PDB entry 7CG3 | electron microscopy, 5.10 A resolution (low resolution: residue-level contacts below are approximate; hydrogen-bond / salt-bridge calls are withheld) | chains B and C of the 6 polymer chains in the assembly

# Chain B (and C)
Molecule: Heat shock protein 104
Source organism: Chaetomium thermophilum var. coprophilum
Notes: chain C of this document is another copy of the same molecule, construct and numbering; everything in this record applies to it too
UniProt: A0A2Z6G185 (A0A2Z6G185_9PEZI); residues 2-764 here correspond to UniProt positions 164-926 (UniProt number = residue number + 162)
Amino-acid sequence (764 residues; row label = number of the first residue in the row):
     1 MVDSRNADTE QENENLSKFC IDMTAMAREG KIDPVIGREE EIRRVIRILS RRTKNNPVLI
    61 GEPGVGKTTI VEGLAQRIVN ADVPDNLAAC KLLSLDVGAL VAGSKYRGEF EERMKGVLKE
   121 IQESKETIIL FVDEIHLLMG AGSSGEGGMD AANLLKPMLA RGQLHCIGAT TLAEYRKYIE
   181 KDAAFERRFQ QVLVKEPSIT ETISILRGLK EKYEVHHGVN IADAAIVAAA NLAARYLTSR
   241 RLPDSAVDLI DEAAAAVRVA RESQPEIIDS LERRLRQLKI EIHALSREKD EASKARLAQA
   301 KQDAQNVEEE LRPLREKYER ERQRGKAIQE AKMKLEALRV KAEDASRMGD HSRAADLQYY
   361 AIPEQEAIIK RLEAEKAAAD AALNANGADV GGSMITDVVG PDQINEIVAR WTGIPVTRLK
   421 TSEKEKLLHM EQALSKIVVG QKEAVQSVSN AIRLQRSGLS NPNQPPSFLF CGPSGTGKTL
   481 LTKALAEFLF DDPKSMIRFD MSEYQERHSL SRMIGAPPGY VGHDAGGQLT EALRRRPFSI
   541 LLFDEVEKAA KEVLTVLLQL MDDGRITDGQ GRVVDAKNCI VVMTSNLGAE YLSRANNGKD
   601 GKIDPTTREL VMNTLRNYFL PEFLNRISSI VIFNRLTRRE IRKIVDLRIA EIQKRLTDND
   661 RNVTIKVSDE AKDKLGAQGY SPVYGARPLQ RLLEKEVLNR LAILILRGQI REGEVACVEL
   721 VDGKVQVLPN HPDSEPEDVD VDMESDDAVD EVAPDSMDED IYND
Not modelled in the structure: 1-14, 141-154, 264-393, 596-602, 734-764 (chain C: 1-14, 141-154, 381-392, 596-602, 734-764)
Differences from the reference sequence: initiating methionine (1)

# Chain B / chain C interface
Residue-residue contacts (36; chain B residue first):
  Arg44(B) - Arg410(C)
  Arg47(B) - Ala255(C)
  Arg47(B) - Val259(C)
  Arg47(B) - Arg410(C)
  Ser50(B) - His217(C)
  Ser50(B) - Ala255(C)
  Arg51(B) - Asp248(C)
  Arg51(B) - Asp251(C)
  Arg51(B) - Glu252(C)
  Arg52(B) - Lys212(C)
  Arg52(B) - Tyr213(C)
  Arg52(B) - His216(C)
  Arg52(B) - Asp251(C)
  Thr53(B) - Asp251(C)
  Asp82(B) - Glu262(C)
  Asp82(B) - Arg276(C)
  Val83(B) - Glu262(C)
  Pro84(B) - Glu262(C)
  Pro84(B) - Ser263(C)
  Asp85(B) - Glu262(C)
  Asp85(B) - Ser263(C)
  Asn86(B) - Arg258(C)
  Asn86(B) - Ser263(C)
  Leu155(B) - Ala102(C)
  Asn450(B) - Ile703(C)
  Ser457(B) - Asn659(C)
  Gly458(B) - Asn659(C)
  Leu459(B) - Arg655(C)
  Leu459(B) - Leu656(C)
  Leu459(B) - Asn659(C)
  Ser460(B) - Arg655(C)
  Asn461(B) - Arg655(C)
  Pro462(B) - Arg655(C)
  Tyr520(B) - Val521(C)
  Asn625(B) - Arg691(C)
  Ile627(B) - Arg691(C)
Also at the interface, not in a pair above, chain B (28 interface residues in all): Ile46, Arg187, Leu428, Leu454, Leu624, Arg626
Also at the interface, not in a pair above, chain C (26 interface residues in all): Arg240, Ala256, Ala702, Ile705, Leu706

# Overview
28 residues of chain B face 26 of chain C across their interface.
Chain B and chain C are both Heat shock protein 104 (Chaetomium thermophilum var. coprophilum); the structure,
Staggered ring conformation of CtHsp104 (Hsp104 from Chaetomium Thermophilum), was determined by electron
microscopy together with 5ZUI from the same study.
